Entry 3EKN (X-ray diffraction, 2.20 A resolution); this record covers chain A.

== Chain A ==
Molecule: Insulin receptor
From: Homo sapiens
Notes: EC 2.7.10.1; fragment: kinase domain
UniProtKB: P06213 (INSR_HUMAN); residues 978-1283 here correspond to UniProt positions 1005-1310 (UniProt number = residue number + 27)
Amino-acid sequence (307 residues; row label = number of the first residue in the row):
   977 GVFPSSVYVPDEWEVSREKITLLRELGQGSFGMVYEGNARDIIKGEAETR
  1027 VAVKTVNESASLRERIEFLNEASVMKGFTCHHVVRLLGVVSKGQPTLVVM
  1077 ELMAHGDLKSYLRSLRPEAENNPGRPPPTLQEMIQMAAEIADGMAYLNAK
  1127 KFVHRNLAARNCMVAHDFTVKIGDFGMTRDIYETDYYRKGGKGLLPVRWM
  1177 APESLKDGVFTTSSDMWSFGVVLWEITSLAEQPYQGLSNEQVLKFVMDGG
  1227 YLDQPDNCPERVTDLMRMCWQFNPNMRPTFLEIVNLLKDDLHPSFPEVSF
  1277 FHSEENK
Not modelled in the structure: 977-983, 1166-1168
Construct notes: expression tag (977); engineered mutation Ser981 (Cys1008 in P06213), Asn1132 (Asp1159 in P06213)
UniProt features mapped onto this chain:
  - binding site (ATP): Ser1006, Lys1030, Glu1077 to Asp1083, Arg1136, Asn1137, Asp1150
  - modified residue: Tyr984 (Phosphotyrosine), Cys1056 (S-nitrosocysteine), Tyr1158 (Phosphotyrosine), Tyr1162 (Phosphotyrosine), Tyr1163 (Phosphotyrosine)
  - cross-link: Lys1052 (Glycyl lysine isopeptide (Lys-Gly) (interchain with G-Cter in ubiquitin))
Residues lining bound ligands: GS3 (2-fluoro-6-{[2-({2-methoxy-4-[4-(1-methylethyl)piperazin-1-yl]phenyl}amino)-7H-pyrrolo[2,3-d]pyrimidin-4-yl]amino}benzamide): Arg1000, Leu1002, Gly1003, Gln1004, Gly1005, Val1010, Glu1012, Ala1028, Val1060, Met1076, Glu1077, Leu1078, Met1079, Ala1080, Gly1082, Asp1083, Ser1086, Met1139

== Overview ==
Bound to chain A: compound GS3. From UniProt: 12 ATP-binding residues.
Chain A is Insulin receptor (Homo sapiens); the structure, Insulin receptor kinase complexed with an
inhibitor, was determined by X-ray diffraction (same publication as 3ELJ).
